PDB entry 6A5U | electron microscopy, 7.60 A resolution (low resolution: residue-level contacts below are approximate; hydrogen-bond / salt-bridge calls are withheld) | chains T and e of the 25 polymer chains in the assembly

[Chain T]
Molecule: 198-nt DNA strand
Sequence (198 nucleotides; each row starts with the number of its first residue; numbers below 1 keep their minus sign (DA-72 is residue -72)):
   -72 ATCAGAATCC CGGTGCCGAG GCCGCTCAAT TGGTCGTAGA CAGCTCTAGC ACCGCTTAAA
   -12 CGCACGTACG CGCTGTCCCC CGCGTTTTAA CCGCCAAGGG GATTACACCC AAGACACCAG
    48 GCACGAGACA GAAAAAAACA ACGAAAACGG CCACCACCCA AACACACCAA ACACAAGAGC
   108 TAATTGACTG ACGTAAGC
Unresolved in the structure: 54-125

[Chain e]
Name: Histone H3.3
Source organism: Homo sapiens
Reference sequence: P84243 (H33_HUMAN); residues 0-135 here correspond to UniProt positions 1-136 (UniProt number = residue number + 1)
Sequence (139 residues; numbered -3 to 135; the number before each row is that of its first residue; numbers below 1 keep their minus sign (Gly-3 is residue -3)):
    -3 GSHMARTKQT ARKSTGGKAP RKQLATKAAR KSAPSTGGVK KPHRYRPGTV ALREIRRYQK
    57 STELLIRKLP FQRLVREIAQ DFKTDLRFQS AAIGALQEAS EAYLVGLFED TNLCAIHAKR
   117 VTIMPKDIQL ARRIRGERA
Unresolved in the structure: -3 to 38
Differences from the reference sequence: expression tag (-3 to -1)
UniProt features mapped onto this chain:
  - site: Ser31 (Interaction with ZMYND11)
  - modified residue: Arg2 (Asymmetric dimethylarginine), Thr3 (Phosphothreonine), Lys4 (Allysine), Gln5 (5-glutamyl dopamine), Thr6 (Phosphothreonine), Arg8 (Citrulline), Lys9 (N6,N6,N6-trimethyllysine), Ser10 (ADP-ribosylserine), Thr11 (Phosphothreonine), Lys14 (N6-(2-hydroxyisobutyryl)lysine), Arg17 (Asymmetric dimethylarginine), Lys18 (N6-(2-hydroxyisobutyryl)lysine), Lys23 (N6-(2-hydroxyisobutyryl)lysine), Arg26 (Citrulline), Lys27 (N6,N6,N6-trimethyllysine), Ser28 (ADP-ribosylserine), Ser31 (Phosphoserine), Lys36 (N6,N6,N6-trimethyllysine), Lys37 (N6-methyllysine), Tyr41 (Phosphotyrosine) and 9 more in UniProt
  - lipidation: Lys18 (N6-decanoyllysine)

[Interface between chain T and chain e]
Pairs across the interface (15; chain T residue first):
  DA-67(T) with Tyr41(e)
  DA-66(T) with Tyr41(e); Arg49(e)
  DT-65(T) with Arg49(e)
  DC8(T) with Pro43(e)
  DG9(T) with Arg40(e); Pro43(e); Gly44(e); Thr45(e); Val46(e); Ala47(e)
  DC10(T) with Arg40(e); Tyr41(e)
  DA17(T) with Leu65(e); Arg69(e)
Other interface residues (no listed pair), chain T (9 interface residues in all): DC-64, DC-2
Other interface residues (no listed pair), chain e (13 interface residues in all): His39, Lys56, Lys115

[Overview]
9 residues of chain T face 13 of chain e across their interface.
Chain T is a 198-nt DNA strand and chain e is Histone H3.3 (Homo sapiens); the structure, RNA polymerase II
elongation complex stalled at SHL(-1) of the nucleosome, with foreign DNA, tilt conformation, was determined
by electron microscopy, deposited together with 6A5L, 6A5O, 6A5P, 6A5R, 6A5T and 6INQ.
